Entry 6R22 (electron microscopy, 5.50 A resolution (low resolution: residue-level contacts below are approximate; hydrogen-bond / salt-bridge calls are withheld)); this record covers chains A and B.

Chain A (and B):
Name: Transposon Ty3-I Gag-Pol polyprotein
From: Saccharomyces cerevisiae (strain ATCC 204508 / S288c)
Notes: EC 3.4.23.-, 2.7.7.49, 2.7.7.7, 3.1.26.4; engineered mutation(s): D336I; chain B of this document is another copy of the same molecule, construct and numbering; everything in this record applies to it too
UniProtKB: Q7LHG5 (YI31B_YEAST); residue numbers follow UniProt; this construct covers 1-309
Amino-acid sequence (309 residues; row label = number of the first residue in the row):
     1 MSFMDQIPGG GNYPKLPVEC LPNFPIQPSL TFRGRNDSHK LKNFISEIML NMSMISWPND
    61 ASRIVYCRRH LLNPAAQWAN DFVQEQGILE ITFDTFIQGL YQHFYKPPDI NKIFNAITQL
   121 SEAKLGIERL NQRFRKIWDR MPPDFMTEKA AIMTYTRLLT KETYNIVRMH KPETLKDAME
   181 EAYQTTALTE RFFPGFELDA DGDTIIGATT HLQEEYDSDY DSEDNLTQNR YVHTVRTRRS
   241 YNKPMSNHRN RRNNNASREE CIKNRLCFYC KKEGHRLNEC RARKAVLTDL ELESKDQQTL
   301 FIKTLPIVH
Disordered / not traced: 1-36, 111-309
Curated features (UniProtKB/Swiss-Prot):
  - zinc finger: R265 to A282 (CCHC-type)
  - site (Cleavage): G207, A208, H233, T234, H309

Interface between chain A and chain B:
Residue-residue contacts (2; chain A residue first):
  N73(A) - E47(B)
  N80(A) - L50(B)
Also at the interface, not in a pair above, chain A (4 interface residues in all): R69, A76
Also at the interface, not in a pair above, chain B (4 interface residues in all): N43, I55

Summary:
Chain A and chain B each contribute 4 residues to their interface.
Both chains are Transposon Ty3-I Gag-Pol polyprotein (Saccharomyces cerevisiae (strain ATCC 204508 / S288c)).
Entry 6R22 (The structure of a Ty3 retrotransposon capsid N-terminal domain dimer) was determined by electron
microscopy together with 6R23 and 6R24 from the same study.
